PDB entry 8U81 | electron microscopy, 3.82 A resolution | chains K3 and K4 of the 20 polymer chains in the assembly

# Chain K3 (and K4)
Name: BTB/POZ domain-containing protein KCTD5
Source organism: Homo sapiens
Notes: chain K4 of this document is another copy of the same molecule, construct and numbering; everything in this record applies to it too
Reference sequence: Q9NXV2 (KCTD5_HUMAN); residue numbers follow UniProt; this construct covers 1-233
Sequence (233 residues; numbered 1 to 233; the number before each row is that of its first residue):
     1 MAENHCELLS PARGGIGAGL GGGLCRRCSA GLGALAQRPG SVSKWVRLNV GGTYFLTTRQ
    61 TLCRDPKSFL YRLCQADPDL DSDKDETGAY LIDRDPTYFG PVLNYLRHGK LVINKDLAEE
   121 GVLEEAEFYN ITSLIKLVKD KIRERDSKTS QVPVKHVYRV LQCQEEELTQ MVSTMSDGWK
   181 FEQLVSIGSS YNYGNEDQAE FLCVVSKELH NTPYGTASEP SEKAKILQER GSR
Unresolved in the structure: 1-39
Curated features (UniProtKB/Swiss-Prot):
  - modified residue: Ala-2 (N-acetylalanine), Ser-10 (Phosphoserine)
Reported in the primary citation:
  - mutagenesis - F128A, L161R: abolished catalytic activity (ubiquitylation activity)
  - mutagenesis - L209* (10-fold): decreased binding to Gbeta 
  - mutagenesis - L209*: decreased catalytic activity (activity)
  - mutagenesis - F128A: unchanged binding to Gbeta 
  - mutagenesis - L161R: abolished catalytic activity with Guanine nucleotide-binding protein G(I)/G(S)/G(T) subunit beta-1
  - mutagenesis - L209* (10-fold): decreased binding to Guanine nucleotide-binding protein G(I)/G(S)/G(T) subunit beta-1
  - mutagenesis - L209*: decreased catalytic activity with Guanine nucleotide-binding protein G(I)/G(S)/G(T) subunit beta-1

# Chain K3 / chain K4 interface
Contacting residue pairs - 62 pairs, chain K3 then chain K4:
  Asn-49(K3) with Leu-56(K4)
  Gly-51(K3) with Phe-55(K4); Arg-107(K4)
  Tyr-54(K3) with Arg-47(K4), hydrogen bond
  Ser-82(K3) with Trp-45(K4)
  Lys-84(K3) with Trp-45(K4); Leu-56(K4)
  Thr-87(K3) with Leu-56(K4)
  Leu-91(K3) with Trp-45(K4), hydrophobic; Leu-56(K4)
  Ile-92(K3) with Arg-107(K4), hydrogen bond (backbone-side chain)
  Asp-93(K3) with Thr-61(K4); Arg-107(K4), salt bridge; His-108(K4)
  Arg-94(K3) with Arg-107(K4); His-108(K4)
  Asp-95(K3) with Asn-104(K4)
  Thr-97(K3) with Asn-114(K4)
  Tyr-98(K3) with Val-112(K4); Asn-114(K4)
  Lys-115(K3) with Lys-115(K4)
  Asp-116(K3) with Lys-115(K4), hydrogen bond (backbone-backbone); Asp-116(K4)
  Leu-117(K3) with Asn-114(K4); Asp-116(K4)
  Ala-118(K3) with Val-112(K4), hydrophobic
  Gly-121(K3) with Val-112(K4)
  Glu-124(K3) with His-108(K4); Val-112(K4)
  Arg-145(K3) with Lys-115(K4); Tyr-214(K4)
  Asp-146(K3) with His-210(K4), salt bridge; Tyr-214(K4)
  Thr-149(K3) with His-210(K4); Tyr-214(K4)
  Ser-150(K3) with Val-154(K4); Glu-208(K4), hydrogen bond (side chain-backbone); Leu-209(K4); His-210(K4)
  Gln-151(K3) with Asp-177(K4); Gly-178(K4); Lys-180(K4); Glu-208(K4)
  Val-152(K3) with Lys-180(K4)
  Lys-155(K3) with Asp-177(K4), salt bridge; Gly-178(K4)
  His-156(K3) with Lys-180(K4)
  Tyr-158(K3) with Val-172(K4), hydrophobic; Ser-173(K4); Lys-180(K4); Phe-181(K4), hydrogen bond (side chain-backbone)
  Arg-159(K3) with Ser-173(K4)
  Val-160(K3) with Val-172(K4), hydrophobic
  Gln-183(K3) with Phe-181(K4); Gln-183(K4), hydrogen bond; Leu-184(K4), hydrogen bond (side chain-backbone)
  Val-185(K3) with Leu-184(K4), hydrophobic
  Gly-188(K3) with Tyr-193(K4); Asn-195(K4)
  Ser-189(K3) with Tyr-193(K4)
  Ser-190(K3) with Asn-192(K4)
  Tyr-193(K3) with Tyr-193(K4), hydrogen bond (backbone-side chain)
Also at the interface, not in a pair above, chain K3 (42 interface residues in all): Gly-52, Asp-81, Asp-83, Ile-187, Leu-202, Val-204
Also at the interface, not in a pair above, chain K4 (38 interface residues in all): Ser-41, Tyr-54, Thr-58, Lys-110, Ile-113, Leu-168, Thr-169, Met-175, Trp-179, Glu-182

# Summary
42 residues of chain K3 and 38 residues of chain K4 are in contact, with 8 hydrogen bonds and 3 salt bridges.
Polar pairs include Asp-93(K3)/Arg-107(K4), Asp-146(K3)/His-210(K4) and Lys-155(K3)/Asp-177(K4). From the
paper: F128A and L161R of chain K3 abolish catalytic activity (ubiquitylation activity); L209* of chain K3
reduces binding to Gbeta.
Both chains are BTB/POZ domain-containing protein KCTD5 (Homo sapiens). Entry 8U81 (KCTD5/Cullin3/Gbeta1gamma2
Complex: State A From Composite RELION Multi-body Refinement Map) was determined by electron microscopy (same
publication as 8U7Z, 8U80, 8U82, 8U83 and 8U84).
